1DDL - chains D and C of the 5 polymer chains in the assembly; structure by X-ray diffraction, 2.70 A resolution.

[Chain D]
Molecule: 7-nt RNA strand
Notes: fragment: viral rna fragment
Sequence (7 nucleotides; each row starts with the number of its first residue):
     1 UUUUUUU

[Chain C]
Molecule: Desmodium yellow mottle virus
Organism: Desmodium yellow mottle virus
Notes: fragment: viral coat protein
Reference sequence: O89511 (O89511_9VIRU); numbering as in UniProt (aligned over 1-188)
Chain sequence (188 residues; each row starts with the number of its first residue):
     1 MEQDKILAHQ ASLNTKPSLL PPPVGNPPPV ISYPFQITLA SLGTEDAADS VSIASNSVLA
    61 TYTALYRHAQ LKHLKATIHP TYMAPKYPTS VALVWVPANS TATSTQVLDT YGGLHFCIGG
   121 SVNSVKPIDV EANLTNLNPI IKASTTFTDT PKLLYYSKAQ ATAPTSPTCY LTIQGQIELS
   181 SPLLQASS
Not modelled in the structure: 1-13
What the authors report for this chain:
  - conformationally variable residues (order/disorder transition): Met-1 to Leu-13

[Interface between chain D and chain C]
Residue-residue contacts (8):
  U1(D) with Leu-114(C), sugar contact
  U2(D) with Gly-113(C), sugar contact; Leu-114(C), phosphate contact; His-115(C), hydrogen bond to the phosphate
  U3(D) with Gly-112(C), phosphate contact
  U5(D) with Asn-133(C), hydrogen bond to the base; Thr-135(C), hydrogen bond to the sugar; Asn-136(C), hydrogen bond to the sugar
Interface residues without a listed pair, chain D (6 interface residues in all): U4, U6
Interface residues without a listed pair, chain C (10 interface residues in all): Leu-108, Tyr-111, Phe-116

[In short]
Chain D and chain C form an interface of 6 and 10 residues respectively; the contacts include 4 hydrogen
bonds. Polar contacts include U5(D)/Asn-133(C), U5(D)/Thr-135(C) and U5(D)/Asn-136(C). From the paper:
conformational variability at Met-1(C).
Chain D is a 7-nt RNA strand and chain C is Desmodium yellow mottle virus (Desmodium yellow mottle virus); the
structure, Desmodium yellow mottle tymovirus, was determined by X-ray diffraction.
